PDB entry 7WBB | electron microscopy, 3.60 A resolution | chains A and B of the 7 polymer chains in the assembly

== Chain A (and B) ==
Protein: AFG2 isoform 1
Source organism: Saccharomyces cerevisiae
Notes: chain B of this document is another copy of the same molecule, construct and numbering; everything in this record applies to it too
UniProt: A0A6A5PRU8 (A0A6A5PRU8_YEASX); numbering as in UniProt (aligned over 1-780)
Amino-acid sequence (780 residues; row label = number of the first residue in the row):
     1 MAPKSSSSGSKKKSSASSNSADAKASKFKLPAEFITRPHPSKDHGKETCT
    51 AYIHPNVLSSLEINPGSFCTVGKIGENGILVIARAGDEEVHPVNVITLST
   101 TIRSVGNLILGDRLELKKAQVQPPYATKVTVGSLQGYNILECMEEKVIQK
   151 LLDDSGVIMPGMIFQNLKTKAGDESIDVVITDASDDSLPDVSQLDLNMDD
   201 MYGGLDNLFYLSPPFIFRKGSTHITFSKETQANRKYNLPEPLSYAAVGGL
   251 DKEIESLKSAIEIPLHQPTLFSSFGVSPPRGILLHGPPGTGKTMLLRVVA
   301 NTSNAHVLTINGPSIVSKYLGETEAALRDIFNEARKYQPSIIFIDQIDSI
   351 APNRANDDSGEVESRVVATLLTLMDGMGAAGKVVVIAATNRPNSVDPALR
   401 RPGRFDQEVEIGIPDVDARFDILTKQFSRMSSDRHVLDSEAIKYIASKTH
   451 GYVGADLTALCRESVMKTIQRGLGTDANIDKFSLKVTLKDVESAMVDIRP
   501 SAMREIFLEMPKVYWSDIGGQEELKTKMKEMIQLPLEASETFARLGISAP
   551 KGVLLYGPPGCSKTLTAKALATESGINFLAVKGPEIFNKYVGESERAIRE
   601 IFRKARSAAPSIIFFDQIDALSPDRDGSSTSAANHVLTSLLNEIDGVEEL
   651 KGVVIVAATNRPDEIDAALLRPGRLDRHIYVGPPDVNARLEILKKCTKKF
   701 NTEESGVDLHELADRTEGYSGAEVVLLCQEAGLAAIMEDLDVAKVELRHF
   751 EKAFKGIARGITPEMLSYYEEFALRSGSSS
Unresolved in the structure: 1-28, 186-208, 778-780
Sequence notes: engineered mutation Q346 (Glu in A0A6A5PRU8), Q617 (Glu in A0A6A5PRU8)
Ligand contacts:
  - ATP (adenosine-5'-triphosphate), molecule 1: A246, V247, G248, L250, P288, G289, T290, G291, K292, T293, M294, Q346, N390, I422, G454, A455, T458
  - ATP, molecule 2: D517, I518, G519, G520, P558, P559, G560, C561, S562, K563, T564, L565, Q617, T659, N660, I692, G721, A722
Reported in the primary citation:
  - mutagenesis - Y319A, E346Q/E617Q, M503A, R504A, Y590A, V647R: decreased growth
  - binding site for ATP: R401, R404, R671, R674
  - binding site for substrate: K318 to L320, K589 to V591
  - conformationally variable residues: M374 to A380, I644 to L650
  - contacts within the chain: E240-R429, P241-N301 (backbone contact), R499-I506 (backbone contact)
  - mutagenesis - Y236R, E240A, P241A, R499A, F507A: unchanged growth

== How chain A and chain B interact ==
Contacting residue pairs (101):
  R234(A) - T269(B)  hydrogen bond
  R234(A) - S272(B)
  R234(A) - S273(B)
  N237(A) - A380(B)
  M430(A) - F274(B)
  M430(A) - G275(B)
  S431(A) - F274(B)
  R434(A) - F274(B)
  A459(A) - P402(B)  hydrophobic
  R462(A) - S277(B)  hydrogen bond
  R462(A) - P402(B)
  R462(A) - D406(B)  salt bridge
  E463(A) - Q407(B)
  V465(A) - F271(B)  hydrophobic
  V465(A) - F274(B)  hydrophobic
  V465(A) - V276(B)  hydrophobic
  M466(A) - I263(B)  hydrophobic
  M466(A) - F271(B)  hydrophobic
  I469(A) - I263(B)  hydrophobic
  I469(A) - F271(B)  hydrophobic
  I469(A) - F274(B)  hydrophobic
  L473(A) - I263(B)  hydrophobic
  N478(A) - Q267(B)  hydrogen bond
  K481(A) - I263(B)
  K481(A) - Q267(B)  hydrogen bond
  K481(A) - L270(B)
  K481(A) - F271(B)
  K481(A) - F274(B)
  F482(A) - L270(B)  hydrophobic
  F482(A) - S273(B)
  R504(A) - R400(B)
  R504(A) - F405(B)
  R504(A) - E408(B)  salt bridge
  F507(A) - E410(B)
  P511(A) - V647(B)
  P559(A) - A667(B)
  P559(A) - R671(B)
  G560(A) - R671(B)
  T564(A) - G646(B)
  K568(A) - G646(B)
  K568(A) - V647(B)  hydrogen bond (side chain-backbone)
  F578(A) - V647(B)  hydrophobic
  K582(A) - N642(B)
  P584(A) - E595(B)
  P584(A) - H635(B)
  P584(A) - T638(B)
  F587(A) - V591(B)  hydrophobic
  F587(A) - H635(B)
  N588(A) - V591(B)
  K589(A) - Y590(B)
  K589(A) - V591(B)
  K589(A) - E593(B)
  R596(A) - A355(B)  hydrogen bond (side chain-backbone)
  D616(A) - N642(B)
  D616(A) - G646(B)
  D616(A) - V647(B)
  Q617(A) - T638(B)
  A620(A) - N634(B)
  A620(A) - H635(B)  hydrogen bond (backbone-side chain)
  A620(A) - T638(B)
  P623(A) - S631(B)
  D624(A) - S631(B)
  R625(A) - D626(B)
  R625(A) - G627(B)
  R625(A) - S629(B)
  R625(A) - S631(B)
  R625(A) - N634(B)
  D626(A) - G627(B)
  D626(A) - S628(B)
  N660(A) - A668(B)
  R661(A) - N634(B)
  R661(A) - D666(B)  salt bridge
  R661(A) - A668(B)
  K699(A) - R544(B)
  K699(A) - L545(B)
  F700(A) - L545(B)  hydrophobic
  A722(A) - P672(B)  hydrophobic
  E723(A) - P672(B)
  L726(A) - P672(B)  hydrophobic
  L726(A) - D676(B)
  Q729(A) - S548(B)  hydrogen bond (side chain-backbone)
  Q729(A) - A549(B)
  Q729(A) - P550(B)
  E730(A) - P550(B)
  E730(A) - R677(B)  salt bridge
  G732(A) - I547(B)
  L733(A) - E530(B)
  L733(A) - I547(B)
  I736(A) - T541(B)
  I736(A) - L545(B)  hydrophobic
  I736(A) - I547(B)  hydrophobic
  M737(A) - T526(B)
  M737(A) - E530(B)
  D741(A) - R544(B)  salt bridge
  D741(A) - L545(B)
  K755(A) - G777(B)
  I757(A) - S776(B)
  I757(A) - G777(B)
  A758(A) - S776(B)
  R759(A) - R775(B)  hydrogen bond (side chain-backbone)
  R759(A) - S776(B)  hydrogen bond (backbone-backbone)
Also at the interface, not in a pair above, chain A (66 interface residues in all): A455, D456, Q470, I498, S501, L508, M510, E585, D619, A632, E664, M765
Also at the interface, not in a pair above, chain B (72 interface residues in all): E255, S259, E262, P279, H285, P392, L534, F542, G546, R599, D624, R625, T630, L637, E643, E648, H678, L774

== Summary ==
66 residues of chain A and 72 residues of chain B are in contact; the contacts include 10 hydrogen bonds and 5
salt bridges. Polar pairs include R462(A)-D406(B), R504(A)-E408(B) and R661(A)-D666(B). From the paper: a
binding site for ATP at R401(A), R404(A) and R671(A) among others; Y319A, E346Q/E617Q and M503A of chain A,
among others, reduce growth; 11 substitutions were tested in all.
Both chains are AFG2 isoform 1 (Saccharomyces cerevisiae). Entry 7WBB (Cryo-EM structure of substrate engaged
Drg1 hexamer) was determined by electron microscopy, deposited together with 7WD3, 7YKK, 7YKL, 7YKT and 7YKZ.
